6GH6 - chains D and E of the 8 polymer chains in the assembly; structure by electron microscopy, 4.10 A resolution (low resolution: residue-level contacts below are approximate; hydrogen-bond / salt-bridge calls are withheld).

== Chain D ==
Molecule: DNA-directed RNA polymerase subunit beta'
Organism: Escherichia coli (strain K12)
Notes: EC 2.7.7.6
UniProtKB: P0A8T7 (RPOC_ECOLI); numbering as in UniProt (aligned over 1-1407)
Sequence (1407 residues; numbered 1 to 1407; the number before each row is that of its first residue):
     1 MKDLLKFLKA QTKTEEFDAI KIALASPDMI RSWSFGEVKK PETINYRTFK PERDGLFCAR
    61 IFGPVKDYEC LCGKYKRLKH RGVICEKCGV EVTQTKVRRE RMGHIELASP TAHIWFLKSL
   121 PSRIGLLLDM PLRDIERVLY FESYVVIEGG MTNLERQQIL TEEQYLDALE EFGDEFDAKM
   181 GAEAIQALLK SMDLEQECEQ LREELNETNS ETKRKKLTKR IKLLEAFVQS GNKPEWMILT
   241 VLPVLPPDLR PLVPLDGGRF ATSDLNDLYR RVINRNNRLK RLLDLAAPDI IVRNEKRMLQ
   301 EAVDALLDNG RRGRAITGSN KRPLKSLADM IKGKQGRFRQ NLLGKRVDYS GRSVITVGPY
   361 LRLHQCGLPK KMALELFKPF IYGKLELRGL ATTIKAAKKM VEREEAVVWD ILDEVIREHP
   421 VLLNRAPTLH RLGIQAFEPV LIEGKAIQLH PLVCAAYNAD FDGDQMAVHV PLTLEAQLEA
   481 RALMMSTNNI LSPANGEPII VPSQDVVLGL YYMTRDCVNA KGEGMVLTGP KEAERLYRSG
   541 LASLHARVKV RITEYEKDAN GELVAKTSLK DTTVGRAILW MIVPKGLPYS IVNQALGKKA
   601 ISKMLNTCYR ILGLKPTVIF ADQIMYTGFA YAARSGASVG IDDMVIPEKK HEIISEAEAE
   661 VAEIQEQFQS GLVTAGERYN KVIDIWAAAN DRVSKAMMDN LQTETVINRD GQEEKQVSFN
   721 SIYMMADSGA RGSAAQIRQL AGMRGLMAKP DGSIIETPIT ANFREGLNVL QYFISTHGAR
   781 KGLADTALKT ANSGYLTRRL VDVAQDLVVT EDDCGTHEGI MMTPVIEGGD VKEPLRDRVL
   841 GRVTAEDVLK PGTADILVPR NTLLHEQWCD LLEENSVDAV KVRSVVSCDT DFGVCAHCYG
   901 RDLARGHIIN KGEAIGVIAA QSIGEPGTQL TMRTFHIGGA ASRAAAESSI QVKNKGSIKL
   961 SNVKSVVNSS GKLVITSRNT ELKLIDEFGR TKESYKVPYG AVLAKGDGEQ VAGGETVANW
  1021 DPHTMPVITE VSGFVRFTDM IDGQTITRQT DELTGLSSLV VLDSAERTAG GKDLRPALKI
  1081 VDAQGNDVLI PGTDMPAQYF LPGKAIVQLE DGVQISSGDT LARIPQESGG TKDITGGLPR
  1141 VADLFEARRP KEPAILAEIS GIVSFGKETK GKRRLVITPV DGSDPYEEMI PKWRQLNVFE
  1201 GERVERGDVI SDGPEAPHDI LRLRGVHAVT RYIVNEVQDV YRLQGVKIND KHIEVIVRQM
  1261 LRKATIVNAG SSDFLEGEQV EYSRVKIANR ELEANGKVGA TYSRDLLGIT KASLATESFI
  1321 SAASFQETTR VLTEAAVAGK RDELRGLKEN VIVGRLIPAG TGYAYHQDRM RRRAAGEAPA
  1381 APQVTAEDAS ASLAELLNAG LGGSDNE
Disordered / not traced: 1-13, 1050-1057, 1068-1074, 1089-1096, 1127-1132, 1377-1407
UniProt features mapped onto this chain:
  - binding site (Zn(2+)): Cys70, Cys72, Cys85, Cys88, Cys814, Cys888, Cys895, Cys898
  - binding site (Mg(2+)): Asp460, Asp462, Asp464
  - modified residue: Lys983 (N6-acetyllysine)
  - mutagenesis: Gln504 (Q504P: Resistant to antibiotics salinamide A and B), Asn690 (N690D: Resistant to antibiotics salinamide A and B), Met697 (M697V: Resistant to antibiotics salinamide A and B), Ala735 (A735T: Resistant to antibiotics salinamide A and B), Arg738 (R738C/H/P/S: Resistant to antibiotics salinamide A and B), Ala748 (A748E: Resistant to antibiotics salinamide A and B), Pro758 (P758S/T: Resistant to antibiotics salinamide A and B), Phe763 (F763C: Resistant to antibiotics salinamide A and B), Ser775 (S775A: Resistant to antibiotics salinamide A and B), Ala779 (A779T/V: Resistant to antibiotics salinamide A and B), Arg780 (R780C: Resistant to antibiotics salinamide A and B), Gly782 (G782A/C: Resistant to antibiotics salinamide A and B), 1 further mutagenesis entry in UniProt

== Chain E ==
Molecule: DNA-directed RNA polymerase subunit omega
Organism: Escherichia coli (strain K12)
Notes: EC 2.7.7.6
UniProtKB: P0A800 (RPOZ_ECOLI); residue numbers follow UniProt; this construct covers 1-91
Sequence (91 residues; numbered 1 to 91; the number before each row is that of its first residue):
     1 MARVTVQDAV EKIGNRFDLV LVAARRARQM QVGGKDPLVP EENDKTTVIA LREIEEGLIN
    61 NQILDVRERQ EQQEQEAAEL QAVTAIAEGR R
Disordered / not traced: 76-91

== How chain D and chain E interact ==
Residue-residue contacts - 36 pairs, chain D then chain E:
  His364(D) - Val4(E)
  Lys384(D) - Lys45(E)
  Glu414(D) - Lys45(E)
  Glu418(D) - Asp44(E)
  Glu418(D) - Lys45(E)
  Glu418(D) - Val48(E)
  Leu474(D) - Arg28(E)
  Leu474(D) - Gln31(E)
  Glu475(D) - Val20(E)
  Glu475(D) - Ala24(E)
  Glu475(D) - Arg28(E)
  Gln477(D) - Thr47(E)
  Leu478(D) - Val20(E)
  Leu478(D) - Ala23(E)
  Leu478(D) - Ala24(E)
  Leu478(D) - Thr47(E)
  Leu478(D) - Leu51(E)
  Glu479(D) - Val20(E)
  Arg481(D) - Arg3(E)
  Arg481(D) - Val48(E)
  Arg481(D) - Leu51(E)
  Ala482(D) - Val20(E)
  Leu483(D) - Arg16(E)
  Leu483(D) - Phe17(E)
  Thr487(D) - Val4(E)
  Asn488(D) - Val6(E)
  Leu614(D) - Thr5(E)
  Asn910(D) - Gly14(E)
  Asn910(D) - Asn15(E)
  Lys911(D) - Phe17(E)
  Glu913(D) - Phe17(E)
  Gly1360(D) - Phe17(E)
  Thr1361(D) - Phe17(E)
  Ala1364(D) - Asp18(E)
  Asp1368(D) - Leu21(E)
  Arg1372(D) - Arg25(E)
Also at the interface, not in a pair above, chain D (25 interface residues in all): Arg417, Lys615
Also at the interface, not in a pair above, chain E (25 interface residues in all): Met1, Gln7, Leu19, Ala27

== In short ==
Chain D and chain E each contribute 25 residues to their interface. From UniProt: 8 Zn2+-binding residues, 3
Mg2+-binding residues and 13 mutagenesis sites on chain D.
Here chain D is DNA-directed RNA polymerase subunit beta' and chain E is DNA-directed RNA polymerase subunit
omega, both from Escherichia coli (strain K12). Entry 6GH6 (Cryo-EM structure of bacterial RNA
polymerase-sigma54 holoenzyme intermediate partially loaded complex) was determined by electron microscopy
together with 6GFW and 6GH5 from the same study.
